PDB entry 7D1Z | electron microscopy, 3.15 A resolution | chains G and I of the 11 polymer chains in the assembly

Chain G:
Molecule: Histone H2A type 1-B/E
Source organism: Homo sapiens
Reference sequence: P04908 (H2A1B_HUMAN); residues 1-129 here correspond to UniProt positions 2-130 (UniProt number = residue number + 1)
Amino-acid sequence (133 residues; numbered -3 to 129; the number before each row is that of its first residue; numbers below 1 keep their minus sign (Gly-3 is residue -3)):
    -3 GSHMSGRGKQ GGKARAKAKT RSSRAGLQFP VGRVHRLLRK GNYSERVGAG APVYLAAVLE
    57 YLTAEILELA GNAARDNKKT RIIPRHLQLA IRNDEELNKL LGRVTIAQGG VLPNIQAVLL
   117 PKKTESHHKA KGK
Disordered / not traced: -3 to 9, 119-129
Sequence notes: expression tag (-3 to 0)
Curated features (UniProtKB/Swiss-Prot):
  - modified residue: Ser1 (N-acetylserine), Arg3 (Citrulline), Lys5 (N6-(2-hydroxyisobutyryl)lysine), Lys9 (N6-(2-hydroxyisobutyryl)lysine), Lys13 (N6-(beta-hydroxybutyryl)lysine), Lys36 (N6-(2-hydroxyisobutyryl)lysine), Lys74 (N6-(2-hydroxyisobutyryl)lysine), Lys75 (N6-(2-hydroxyisobutyryl)lysine), Lys95 (N6-(2-hydroxyisobutyryl)lysine), Gln104 (N5-methylglutamine), Lys118 (N6-(2-hydroxyisobutyryl)lysine), Lys119 (N6-crotonyllysine), Thr120 (Phosphothreonine), Lys125 (N6-crotonyllysine)
  - cross-link (Glycyl lysine isopeptide (Lys-Gly)): Lys13 (interchain with G-Cter in ubiquitin), Lys15 (interchain with G-Cter in ubiquitin), Lys119 (interchain with G-Cter in ubiquitin)

Chain I:
Molecule: 145-nt DNA strand
Sequence (145 nucleotides; row label = number of the first residue in the row; numbers below 1 keep their minus sign (DA-72 is residue -72)):
   -72 ATCAGAATCC CGGTGCCGAG GCCGCTCAAT TGGTCGTAGA CAGCTCTAGC ACCGCTTAAA
   -12 CGCACGTACG CGCTGTCCCC CGCGTTTTAA CCGCCAAGGG GATTACTCCC TAGTCTCCAG
    48 GCACGTGTCA GATATATACA TCGAT

Chain G / chain I interface:
Residue-residue contacts (15):
  Ala10(G) - DT43(I)  base contact
  Ala10(G) - DC44(I)  sugar contact
  Arg11(G) - DC45(I)  salt bridge to the phosphate
  Arg29(G) - DG48(I)  sugar contact
  Arg42(G) - DT38(I)  hydrogen bond to the sugar
  Arg42(G) - DA39(I)  phosphate contact
  Val43(G) - DT38(I)  sugar contact
  Val43(G) - DA39(I)  hydrogen bond to the phosphate
  Gly44(G) - DT38(I)  phosphate contact
  Ala45(G) - DT38(I)  hydrogen bond to the phosphate
  Lys75(G) - DG58(I)  phosphate contact
  Lys75(G) - DA59(I)  salt bridge to the phosphate
  Thr76(G) - DG58(I)  hydrogen bond to the phosphate
  Arg77(G) - DA57(I)  hydrogen bond to the sugar
  Arg77(G) - DG58(I)  hydrogen bond to the phosphate
Other interface residues (no listed pair), chain G (13 interface residues in all): Thr16, His31, Glu41
Other interface residues (no listed pair), chain I (12 interface residues in all): DC37, DG47, DC49

Overview:
The interface between chain G and chain I involves 13 residues on one side and 12 on the other; the contacts
include 6 hydrogen bonds and 2 salt bridges. Among the polar pairs are Arg42(G)-DT38(I), Arg77(G)-DA57(I) and
Val43(G)-DA39(I).
Here chain G is Histone H2A type 1-B/E (Homo sapiens) and chain I is a 145-nt DNA strand. Entry 7D1Z (Cryo-EM
structure of SET8-nucleosome complex) was determined by electron microscopy (same publication as 7D20).
